PDB entry 7BP9 | electron microscopy, 3.60 A resolution | chains A and B of the 6 polymer chains in the assembly

[Chain A (and B)]
Name: Transitional endoplasmic reticulum ATPase
From: Homo sapiens
Notes: EC 3.6.4.6; chain B of this document is another copy of the same molecule, construct and numbering; everything in this record applies to it too
UniProt: P55072 (TERA_HUMAN); residues 1-806 here = UniProt positions 1-806
Chain sequence (806 residues; row label = number of the first residue in the row):
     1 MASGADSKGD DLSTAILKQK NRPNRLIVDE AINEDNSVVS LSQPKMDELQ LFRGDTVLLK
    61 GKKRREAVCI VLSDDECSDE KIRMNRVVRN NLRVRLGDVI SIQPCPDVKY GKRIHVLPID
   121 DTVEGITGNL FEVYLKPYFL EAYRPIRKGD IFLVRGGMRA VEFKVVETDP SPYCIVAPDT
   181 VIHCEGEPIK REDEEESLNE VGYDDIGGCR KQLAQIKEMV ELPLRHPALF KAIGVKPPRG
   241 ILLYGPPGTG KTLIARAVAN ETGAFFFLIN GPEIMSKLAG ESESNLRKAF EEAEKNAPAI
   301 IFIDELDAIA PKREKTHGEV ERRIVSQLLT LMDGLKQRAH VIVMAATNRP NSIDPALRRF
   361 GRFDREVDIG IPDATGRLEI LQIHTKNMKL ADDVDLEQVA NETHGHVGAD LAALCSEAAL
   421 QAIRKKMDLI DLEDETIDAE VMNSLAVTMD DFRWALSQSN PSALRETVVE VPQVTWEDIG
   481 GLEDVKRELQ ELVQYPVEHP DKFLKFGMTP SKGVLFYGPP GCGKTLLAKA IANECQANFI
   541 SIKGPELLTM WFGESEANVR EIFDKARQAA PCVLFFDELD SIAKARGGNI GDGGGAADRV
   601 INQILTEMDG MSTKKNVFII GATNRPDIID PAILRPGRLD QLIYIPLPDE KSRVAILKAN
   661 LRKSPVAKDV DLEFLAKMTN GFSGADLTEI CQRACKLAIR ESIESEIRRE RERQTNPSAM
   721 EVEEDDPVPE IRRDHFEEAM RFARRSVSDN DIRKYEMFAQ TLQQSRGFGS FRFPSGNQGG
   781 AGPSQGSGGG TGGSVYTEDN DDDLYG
Not modelled in the structure: 1-19, 716-722, 767-806
Differences from the reference sequence: engineered mutation E76 (Thr in P55072)
Curated features (UniProtKB/Swiss-Prot):
  - region: T797 to G806 (Interaction with UBXN6)
  - motif: D802 to G806 (PIM motif)
  - binding site (ATP): P247 to L253, N348, H384, G521 to L526
  - modified residue: A2 (N-acetylalanine), S3 (Phosphoserine), S7 (Phosphoserine), S13 (Phosphoserine), S37 (Phosphoserine), K315 (N6,N6,N6-trimethyllysine), T436 (Phosphothreonine), S462 (Phosphoserine), K502 (N6-acetyllysine), K505 (N6-acetyllysine), K668 (N6-acetyllysine), S702 (Phosphoserine), K754 (N6-acetyllysine), S770 (Phosphoserine), S775 (Phosphoserine), S787 (Phosphoserine), Y805 (Phosphotyrosine)
  - cross-link (Glycyl lysine isopeptide (Lys-Gly)): K8 (interchain with G-Cter in SUMO2), K18 (interchain with G-Cter in SUMO2)
  - natural variant: R95 (R95G: In IBMPFD1), G97 (G97E: In CMT2Y), I126 (I126F: In IBMPFD1; uncertain significance), R155 (R155C: In IBMPFD1; R155H: In FTDALS6 and IBMPFD1; R155L: In IBMPFD1; R155P: In IBMPFD1; R155S: In IBMPFD1), R159 (R159G: In FTDALS6; R159H: In IBMPFD1), A160 (A160T: In IBMPFD1; uncertain significance), E185 (E185K: In CMT2Y), R191 (R191Q: In FTDALS6 and IBMPFD1), L198 (L198W: In IBMPFD1), A232 (A232E: In IBMPFD1), I254 (I254F: In IBMPFD1; uncertain significance), I369 (I369T: In IBMPFD1; uncertain significance), 2 further natural variant entries in UniProt
  - mutagenesis: F52 to D55 (Abolishes interaction with NPLOC4; when associated with A-110), R53 (R53A: Minor effect on affinity for ATP and ADP), R86 (R86A: Strongly increased affinity for ATP. Strongly reduced affinity for ADP), Y110 (Y110A: Abolishes interaction with NPLOC4; when associated with 52-A--A-55), R113 to H115 (Severely reduced binding to DERL1), F131 (F131R: Severely reduced binding to DERL1), L140 (L140D: Severely reduced binding to DERL1), D179 (D179R: No effect on binding to DERL1), H183 (H183W: Severely reduced binding to DERL1), K251 (K251Q: Impairs ERAD degradation of HMGCR and does not inhibit interaction with RHBDD1; when associated with Q-524), E305 (E305Q: Defect in ubiquitin-dependent protein degradation by the proteasome; when associated with Q-578), K312 (K312A: Does not affect methylation by VCPKMT), 8 further mutagenesis entries in UniProt
Ligand contacts:
  - ADP (adenosine-5'-diphosphate), molecule 1: D205, I206, G207, G208, C209, P247, G248, T249, G250, K251, T252, L253, I380, H384, G408, A409, A412
  - ADP, molecule 2: D478, I479, G480, P520, G521, C522, G523, K524, T525, L526, I656, N660, G684, A685, T688
Reported in the primary citation:
  - mutagenesis - T76E: decreased localization
  - mutagenesis - T14A, T613A: unchanged binding to Plk1

[Chain A / chain B interface]
Contacting residue pairs - 95 pairs, chain A then chain B:
  G125(A) - A232(B)
  M158(A) - I233(B)  hydrophobic
  M158(A) - G234(B)  hydrogen bond (backbone-backbone)
  R159(A) - K231(B)  hydrogen bond (side chain-backbone)
  P247(A) - R359(B)
  P247(A) - F360(B)
  P272(A) - S326(B)  hydrogen bond (backbone-side chain)
  P272(A) - T330(B)
  E273(A) - T330(B)
  M275(A) - S326(B)
  S276(A) - R323(B)
  S276(A) - S326(B)  hydrogen bond (backbone-side chain)
  S276(A) - Q327(B)
  E305(A) - R362(B)  salt bridge
  H317(A) - H317(B)
  H317(A) - R322(B)
  V320(A) - E319(B)
  E321(A) - E319(B)
  E321(A) - R322(B)  salt bridge
  Q398(A) - L504(B)
  E402(A) - T613(B)
  A409(A) - F360(B)  hydrophobic
  D410(A) - F360(B)
  A412(A) - K236(B)
  S416(A) - V235(B)
  S416(A) - K236(B)  hydrogen bond (side chain-backbone)
  E417(A) - R365(B)  salt bridge
  A419(A) - V235(B)  hydrophobic
  L420(A) - F230(B)  hydrophobic
  L420(A) - V235(B)  hydrophobic
  L420(A) - K236(B)
  L420(A) - P238(B)
  I423(A) - L222(B)  hydrophobic
  I423(A) - I233(B)  hydrophobic
  R424(A) - E218(B)  hydrogen bond (side chain-backbone)
  R424(A) - L222(B)
  D428(A) - H226(B)  salt bridge
  D428(A) - L229(B)
  I430(A) - E80(B)
  L432(A) - I27(B)  hydrophobic
  L432(A) - G97(B)
  L432(A) - H226(B)
  E433(A) - E80(B)
  E433(A) - V99(B)
  D434(A) - N21(B)
  I437(A) - L229(B)  hydrophobic
  I437(A) - A232(B)  hydrophobic
  M442(A) - I233(B)  hydrophobic
  W454(A) - E218(B)
  Q458(A) - K615(B)  hydrogen bond (backbone-side chain)
  S459(A) - R365(B)  hydrogen bond (backbone-side chain)
  A463(A) - F360(B)  hydrophobic
  R465(A) - G610(B)
  P545(A) - N602(B)  hydrogen bond (backbone-side chain)
  P545(A) - T606(B)
  L548(A) - N602(B)
  T549(A) - N602(B)  hydrogen bond
  T549(A) - Q603(B)
  F552(A) - A597(B)
  F552(A) - D598(B)
  F552(A) - R599(B)  hydrogen bond (backbone-side chain)
  E578(A) - R635(B)  salt bridge
  K584(A) - G595(B)
  A585(A) - G594(B)
  A585(A) - G595(B)  hydrogen bond (backbone-backbone)
  A585(A) - A597(B)  hydrophobic
  R586(A) - G594(B)
  G587(A) - G593(B)
  G587(A) - G594(B)
  G587(A) - G595(B)
  S664(A) - F506(B)
  P665(A) - K505(B)
  P665(A) - F506(B)
  Q692(A) - T509(B)
  C695(A) - F506(B)
  C695(A) - M508(B)  hydrophobic
  K696(A) - E491(B)
  K696(A) - M508(B)
  A698(A) - F506(B)  hydrophobic
  I699(A) - K502(B)
  I699(A) - F503(B)  hydrophobic
  I699(A) - M508(B)  hydrophobic
  R700(A) - E491(B)  salt bridge
  S702(A) - K502(B)
  I703(A) - Y495(B)  hydrophobic
  I703(A) - H499(B)
  E706(A) - H499(B)  salt bridge
  E706(A) - K502(B)  salt bridge
  D726(A) - K505(B)  salt bridge
  P729(A) - F506(B)
  I731(A) - F506(B)  hydrophobic
  R744(A) - L762(B)
  R745(A) - R766(B)
  S748(A) - R766(B)  hydrogen bond
  D749(A) - R766(B)
Other interface residues (no listed pair), chain A (76 interface residues in all): E124, G248, N270, K277, L278, A279, V407, A413, L429, S457, N460, S462, G591, F742
Other interface residues (no listed pair), chain B (68 interface residues in all): R25, M219, E221, A228, E283, L329, D333, L492, R567, L605, S612, K614, R638, Q641, Q763

[In short]
Chain A and chain B form an interface of 76 and 68 residues respectively; the contacts include 13 hydrogen
bonds and 9 salt bridges. Among the polar pairs are E305(A)-R362(B), E321(A)-R322(B) and E417(A)-R365(B). From
the paper: T76E of chain A reduces localization; T14A and T613A of chain A leave binding to Plk1 unchanged.
Both chains are Transitional endoplasmic reticulum ATPase (Homo sapiens). Entry 7BP9 (Human AAA+ ATPase VCP
mutant - T76E, ADP-bound form) was determined by electron microscopy, deposited together with 7BP8, 7BPA and
7BPB.
